PDB entry 3KXB | X-ray diffraction, 3.20 A resolution | chains D and I of the 10 polymer chains in the assembly

Chain D:
Name: Histone H2B 1.1
Organism: Xenopus laevis
UniProtKB: P02281 (H2B11_XENLA); residues 1-122 here correspond to UniProt positions 5-126 (UniProt number = residue number + 4)
Chain sequence (122 residues; numbered 1 to 122; the number before each row is that of its first residue):
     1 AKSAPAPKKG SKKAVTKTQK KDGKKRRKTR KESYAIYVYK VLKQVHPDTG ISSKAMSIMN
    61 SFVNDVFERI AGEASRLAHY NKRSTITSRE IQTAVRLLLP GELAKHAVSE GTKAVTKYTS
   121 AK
Unresolved in the structure: 1-36
Construct notes: engineered mutation Thr29 (Ser33 in P02281)
Swiss-Prot annotation at these positions:
  - modified residue: Lys2 (N6-acetyllysine), Lys9 (N6-acetyllysine), Ser11 (Phosphoserine), Lys12 (N6-acetyllysine), Lys17 (N6-acetyllysine)
  - glycosylation: Ser109 (O-linked (GlcNAc) serine)
  - cross-link: Lys117 (Glycyl lysine isopeptide (Lys-Gly) (interchain with G-Cter in ubiquitin))

Chain I:
Molecule: Palindromic 146 bp DNA repeat 8/9 from human x-chromosome alpha satellite DNA
Sequence (146 nucleotides; numbered 1 to 146; the number before each row is that of its first residue):
     1 ATCAATATCC ACCTGCAGAT TCTACCAAAA GTGTATTTGG AAACTGCTCC ATCAAAAGGC
    61 ATGTTCAGCG GAATTCCGCT GAACATGCCT TTTGATGGAG CAGTTTCCAA ATACACTTTT
   121 GGTAGAATCT GCAGGTGGAT ATTGAT

Interface between chain D and chain I:
Residue-residue contacts (10; chain D residue first):
  Tyr39(D) with DT20(I), phosphate contact
  Ile51(D) with DT20(I), phosphate contact
  Ser52(D) with DA19(I), phosphate contact
  Ser53(D) with DA19(I), hydrogen bond to the phosphate
  Arg83(D) with DG40(I), phosphate contact; DA41(I), salt bridge to the phosphate
  Ser84(D) with DG39(I), sugar contact; DG40(I), hydrogen bond to the phosphate
  Thr85(D) with DG39(I), hydrogen bond to the phosphate; DG40(I), hydrogen bond to the phosphate
Other interface residues (no listed pair), chain D (9 interface residues in all): Gly50, Lys82

Summary:
9 residues of chain D face 5 of chain I across their interface, with 4 hydrogen bonds and 1 salt bridge. Polar
pairs include Ser53(D)-DA19(I), Ser84(D)-DG40(I) and Thr85(D)-DG39(I).
Chain D is Histone H2B 1.1 (Xenopus laevis) and chain I is Palindromic 146 bp DNA repeat 8/9 from human
x-chromosome alpha satellite DNA; the structure, Structural characterization of H3K56Q nucleosomes and
nucleosomal arrays, was determined by X-ray diffraction (same publication as 3KWQ).
